7XBZ - chains C and M of the 14 polymer chains in the assembly; structure by X-ray diffraction, 2.15 A resolution.

[Chain C (and M)]
Molecule: ATP-dependent Clp protease proteolytic subunit
Source organism: Staphylococcus aureus
Notes: EC 3.4.21.92; chain M of this document is another copy of the same molecule, construct and numbering; everything in this record applies to it too
UniProt: A0A0D1I3W4 (A0A0D1I3W4_STAAU); numbering as in UniProt (aligned over 1-195)
Sequence (195 residues; row label = number of the first residue in the row):
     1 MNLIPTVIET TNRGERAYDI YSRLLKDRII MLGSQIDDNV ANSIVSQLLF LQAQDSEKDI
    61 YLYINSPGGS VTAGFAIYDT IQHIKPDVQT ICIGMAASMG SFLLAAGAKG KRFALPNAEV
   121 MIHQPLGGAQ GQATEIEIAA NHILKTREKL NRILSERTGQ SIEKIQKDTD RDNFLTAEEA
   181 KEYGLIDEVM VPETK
Not modelled in the structure: 1-2, 10-15, 194-195 (chain M: 1-3, 6-17, 193-195)
Bound ions: Mg2+: Ile-81, Pro-86
Small-molecule neighbours: D4E ((6S,9aS)-6-[(2S)-butan-2-yl]-8-[(1R)-1-naphthalen-1-ylethyl]-4,7-bis(oxidanylidene)-N-[4,4,4-tris(fluoranyl)butyl]-3,6,9,9a-tetrahydro-2H-pyrazino[1,2-a]pyrimidine-1-carboxamide): Val-45, Leu-49, Phe-50, Gln-52, Ala-53, Thr-80, His-83, Ile-84
From the paper describing this entry:
  - binding site for D4E: Gln-52, His-83
  - catalytic residues: Ser-98, His-123, Asp-172
  - specificity-determining residues: Ile-91

[Interface between chain C and chain M]
Pairs across the interface (35; chain C residue first):
  Gln-124(C) / Gln-132(M)
  Gln-124(C) / Ala-133(M)  hydrogen bond (side chain-backbone)
  Gln-124(C) / Thr-134(M)  hydrogen bond (side chain-backbone)
  Pro-125(C) / Gln-132(M)
  Pro-125(C) / Ala-133(M)  hydrogen bond (backbone-backbone)
  Leu-126(C) / Gly-131(M)
  Leu-126(C) / Gln-132(M)
  Gly-127(C) / Gln-130(M)
  Gly-127(C) / Gly-131(M)  hydrogen bond (backbone-backbone)
  Gly-127(C) / Ile-136(M)
  Gly-128(C) / Ala-129(M)
  Ala-129(C) / Gly-128(M)
  Ala-129(C) / Ala-129(M)  hydrogen bond (backbone-backbone)
  Gln-130(C) / Gly-127(M)
  Gly-131(C) / Leu-126(M)
  Gly-131(C) / Gly-127(M)  hydrogen bond (backbone-backbone)
  Gln-132(C) / Gln-124(M)
  Gln-132(C) / Pro-125(M)
  Gln-132(C) / Leu-126(M)
  Gln-132(C) / Asp-170(M)  hydrogen bond (side chain-backbone)
  Gln-132(C) / Arg-171(M)
  Ala-133(C) / Gln-124(M)  hydrogen bond (backbone-side chain)
  Ala-133(C) / Pro-125(M)  hydrogen bond (backbone-backbone)
  Thr-134(C) / Gln-124(M)  hydrogen bond (backbone-side chain)
  Thr-134(C) / Arg-147(M)
  Ile-136(C) / Gly-127(M)
  Ile-136(C) / Gly-128(M)
  Ile-136(C) / Ala-140(M)  hydrophobic
  Glu-137(C) / Leu-144(M)
  Ala-140(C) / Ile-136(M)  hydrophobic
  Ala-140(C) / Ala-140(M)  hydrophobic
  Leu-144(C) / Glu-137(M)
  Arg-147(C) / Thr-134(M)
  Asp-170(C) / Gln-132(M)  hydrogen bond (backbone-side chain)
  Arg-171(C) / Gln-132(M)
Also at the interface, not in a pair above, chain C (19 interface residues in all): Ile-143
Also at the interface, not in a pair above, chain M (19 interface residues in all): Ile-143

[Overview]
Chain C and chain M each contribute 19 residues to their interface, with 11 hydrogen bonds. Polar contacts
include Gln-124(C)/Ala-133(M), Gln-124(C)/Thr-134(M) and Gln-132(C)/Asp-170(M). Bound to chain C: compound
D4E. The Mg2+ site is built by Ile-81(C) and Pro-86(C). From the paper: catalytic residues Ser-98(C),
His-123(C) and Asp-172(C); a binding site for D4E at Gln-52(C) and His-83(C).
Chain C and chain M are both ATP-dependent Clp protease proteolytic subunit (Staphylococcus aureus); the
structure, Crystal structure of Staphylococcus aureus ClpP in complex with R-ZG197, was determined by X-ray
diffraction (same publication as 7WGS, 7WH5 and 7WID).
